3ERA - chains A and B; structure by X-ray diffraction, 1.70 A resolution.

# Chain A (and B)
Name: Erabutoxin A
From: Laticauda semifasciata
Notes: chain B of this document is another copy of the same molecule, construct and numbering; everything in this record applies to it too
Reference sequence: P60775 (NXSA_LATSE); residues 1-62 here correspond to UniProt positions 22-83 (UniProt number = residue number + 21)
Sequence (62 residues; numbered 1 to 62; the number before each row is that of its first residue):
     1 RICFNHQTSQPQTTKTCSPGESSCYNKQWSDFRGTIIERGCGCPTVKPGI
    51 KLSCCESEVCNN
Disulfide bonds: Cys3-Cys24, Cys17-Cys41, Cys43-Cys54, Cys55-Cys60
Construct notes: engineered mutation Thr8 (Ser29 in P60775)
What the authors report for this chain:
  - mutagenesis - S8T (780-fold): decreased binding to AchR (citing earlier work)
  - contacts within the chain: Gln7-Gln10 (backbone contact)
  - conformationally variable residues (loop rearrangement): Ser18 to Glu21

# Interface between chain A and chain B
Pairs across the interface - 16 pairs, chain A then chain B:
  Val46(A) with Glu56(B)
  Ile50(A) with Glu56(B)
  Leu52(A) with Cys55(B); Glu56(B), hydrogen bond (backbone-side chain)
  Ser53(A) with Ser53(B), hydrogen bond; Cys54(B), hydrogen bond (side chain-backbone); Cys55(B)
  Cys54(A) with Ser53(B); Cys54(B), hydrogen bond (backbone-backbone)
  Cys55(A) with Leu52(B); Ser53(B)
  Glu56(A) with Val46(B); Ile50(B); Lys51(B); Leu52(B), hydrogen bond (side chain-backbone)
  Ser57(A) with Lys51(B)
Also at the interface, not in a pair above, chain A (9 interface residues in all): Lys51
Also at the interface, not in a pair above, chain B (9 interface residues in all): Ser57

# Overview
Chain A and chain B each contribute 9 residues to their interface; the contacts include 5 hydrogen bonds.
Among the polar pairs are Leu52(A)-Glu56(B), Ser53(A)-Ser53(B) and Ser53(A)-Cys54(B). The paper reports that
S8T of chain A reduces binding to AchR; conformational variability at Ser18(A).
Chain A and chain B are both Erabutoxin A (Laticauda semifasciata); the structure, Recombinant erabutoxin A
(S8T mutant), was determined by X-ray diffraction (same publication as 2ERA).
